3PNL - chains A and B; structure by X-ray diffraction, 2.20 A resolution.

Chain A:
Protein: PTS-dependent dihydroxyacetone kinase, dihydroxyacetone-binding subunit dhaK
Source organism: Escherichia coli
Notes: EC 2.7.-.-
UniProtKB: P76015 (DHAK_ECOLI); numbering as in UniProt (aligned over 2-356)
Amino-acid sequence (357 residues; numbered 0 to 356; the number before each row is that of its first residue; numbering starts at 0):
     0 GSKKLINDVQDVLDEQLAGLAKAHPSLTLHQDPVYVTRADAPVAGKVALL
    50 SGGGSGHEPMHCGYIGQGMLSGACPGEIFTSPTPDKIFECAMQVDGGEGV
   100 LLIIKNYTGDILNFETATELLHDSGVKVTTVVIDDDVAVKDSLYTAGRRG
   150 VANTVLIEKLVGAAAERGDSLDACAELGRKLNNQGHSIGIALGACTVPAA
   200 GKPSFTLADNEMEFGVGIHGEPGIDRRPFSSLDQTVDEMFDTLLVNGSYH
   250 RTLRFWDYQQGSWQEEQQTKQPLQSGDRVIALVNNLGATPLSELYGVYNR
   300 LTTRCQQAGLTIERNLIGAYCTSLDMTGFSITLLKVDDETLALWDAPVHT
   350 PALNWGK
Disordered / not traced: 0
Sequence notes: expression tag (0-1)
Glycans and other covalent adducts: glycerol (GOL) linked to His218
Metal / ion sites: Mg2+: Phe78 (together with ADP) (shared with Asp35(B), Asp37(B) of chain B)
Curated features (UniProtKB/Swiss-Prot):
  - active site: His56 (Proton acceptor), His218 (Tele-hemiaminal-histidine intermediate)
  - binding site (dihydroxyacetone): Gly53 to His56, Lys104, Asp109
  - mutagenesis: His56 (H56A/N: Shows a moderate decrease in the catalytic efficiency but at least a 40- to 300-fold increase in affinity for dihydroxyacetone), Asp109 (D109A/N: Loss of kinase activity), His218 (H218A/K: Loss of kinase activity)
From the paper describing this entry:
  - conformationally variable residues (loop rearrangement, order/disorder transition): Lys2 to Gln9, Leu142, Tyr143, Pro221
  - self-association interface (contacts with another copy of this molecule): Lys2 to Gln9
  - binding site for the ligand ADP: Thr107
  - Mg2+ coordination: Phe78
  - mutagenesis - H56A, H56N, D109A, D109N, H218K: unchanged binding to PTS-dependent dihydroxyacetone kinase, ADP-binding subunit dhaL (chain B)
  - mutagenesis - H56A, H56N: decreased catalytic activity
  - mutagenesis - H56A (Kd 302 uM), H56N (Kd 2.2 mM): decreased binding to Dha
  - mutagenesis - D109A, D109N, H218K: abolished catalytic activity
  - catalytic residues: His56, His218 (proposed by the authors, not directly observed)
  - catalytic residues: Asp109

Chain B:
Protein: PTS-dependent dihydroxyacetone kinase, ADP-binding subunit dhaL
Source organism: Escherichia coli
Notes: EC 2.7.-.-
UniProtKB: P76014 (DHAL_ECOLI); residue numbers follow UniProt; this construct covers 2-210
Amino-acid sequence (211 residues; each row starts with the number of its first residue; numbering starts at 0):
     0 GSSLSRTQIVNWLTRCGDIFSTESEYLTGLDREIGDADHGLNMNRGFSKV
    50 VEKLPAIADKDIGFILKNTGMTLLSSVGGASGPLFGTFFIRAAQATQARQ
   100 SLTLEELYQMFRDGADGVISRGKAEPGDKTMCDVWVPVVESLRQSSEQNL
   150 SVPVALEAASSIAESAAQSTITMQARKGRASYLGERSIGHQDPGATSVMF
   200 MMQMLALAAKE
Sequence notes: expression tag (0-1)
Metal / ion sites: Mg2+ site 1: Asp30, Asp35, Asp37 (together with ADP); Mg2+ site 2: Asp35, Asp37 (together with ADP) (shared with Phe78(A) of chain A)
Residues lining bound ligands: ADP (adenosine-5'-diphosphate): Asp30, Asp35, Asp37, His38, Asn41, Gly78, Ala79, Ser80, Leu83, Val117, Gly121, Ala123, Thr129, Met130, Cys131, Lys176, Gly177, Arg178, Asp191, Pro192, Gly193, Ala194
Curated features (UniProtKB/Swiss-Prot):
  - binding site (Mg(2+)): Asp30, Asp35, Asp37
  - binding site (ADP): His38 to Asn41, Ala79, Ser80, Gly121, Met130, Arg178, Asp191 to Gly193
From the paper describing this entry:
  - catalytic residues: Arg178 (proposed by the authors, not directly observed)
  - binding site for ADP: Val117, Ala123

How chain A and chain B interact:
Pairs across the interface (57; chain A residue first):
  Glu76(A) - Arg44(B)
  Phe78(A) - Asp35(B)
  Phe78(A) - Asp37(B)
  Thr79(A) - Asp37(B)  hydrogen bond
  Thr79(A) - Asn41(B)
  Thr79(A) - Arg44(B)
  Thr79(A) - Val76(B)
  Thr79(A) - Gly77(B)
  Thr79(A) - Gly78(B)
  Ser80(A) - Gly77(B)
  Ser80(A) - Gly78(B)  hydrogen bond (backbone-backbone)
  Thr82(A) - Leu73(B)
  Thr82(A) - Ser74(B)  hydrogen bond (side chain-backbone)
  Thr82(A) - Ser75(B)
  Thr82(A) - Gly77(B)
  Pro83(A) - Leu73(B)  hydrophobic
  Asp84(A) - Ser74(B)
  Lys85(A) - Ser74(B)
  Asn105(A) - Tyr181(B)
  Tyr106(A) - Arg178(B)
  Tyr106(A) - Tyr181(B)
  Thr107(A) - Ala79(B)
  Thr107(A) - Gly177(B)
  Gly108(A) - Gly78(B)
  Gly108(A) - Ala79(B)
  Leu111(A) - Pro82(B)  hydrophobic
  Leu111(A) - Leu83(B)  hydrophobic
  Leu111(A) - Arg120(B)  hydrogen bond (backbone-side chain)
  Asn112(A) - Gly78(B)  hydrogen bond (side chain-backbone)
  Asn112(A) - Pro82(B)
  Thr115(A) - Arg120(B)  hydrogen bond
  Val138(A) - Tyr181(B)  hydrophobic
  Tyr143(A) - Ala174(B)
  Tyr143(A) - Arg175(B)
  Thr144(A) - Arg175(B)
  Thr144(A) - Ser180(B)
  Ala145(A) - Arg175(B)
  Ala145(A) - Gly177(B)
  Ala145(A) - Ser180(B)  hydrogen bond (backbone-side chain)
  Gly146(A) - Tyr181(B)
  Arg148(A) - Tyr181(B)
  Ala199(A) - Arg31(B)
  Lys201(A) - Arg31(B)
  Ser203(A) - Arg31(B)
  Glu212(A) - Arg185(B)  salt bridge
  His218(A) - Asp35(B)
  His218(A) - Arg178(B)  hydrogen bond
  Glu220(A) - Gly34(B)
  Glu220(A) - Arg178(B)  salt bridge
  Glu220(A) - Tyr181(B)
  Pro221(A) - Leu182(B)
  Pro221(A) - Arg185(B)
  Gly222(A) - Arg185(B)  hydrogen bond (backbone-side chain)
  Ile223(A) - Tyr181(B)
  Ile223(A) - Arg185(B)
  Asp224(A) - Arg185(B)
  Arg225(A) - Arg185(B)
Interface residues without a listed pair, chain A (35 interface residues in all): Ile77, Ala198, Pro202
Interface residues without a listed pair, chain B (27 interface residues in all): Glu32, Leu40, Lys176
From the paper, about this interface:
  - specific contacts: Asn105(A)-Tyr181(B) (water-mediated contact), Leu182(B)-Pro221(A)
  - interface residues, chain B: Arg175(B), Leu182(B)
  - hot spots on chain B (mutagenesis) - R178E: abolished binding to PTS-dependent dihydroxyacetone kinase, dihydroxyacetone-binding subunit dhaK (chain A)

Summary:
Chain A and chain B form an interface of 35 and 27 residues respectively, with 9 hydrogen bonds and 2 salt
bridges. Among the polar pairs are Glu212(A)-Arg185(B), Glu220(A)-Arg178(B) and Thr79(A)-Asp37(B). The paper
describes a water-mediated contact between Asn105(A) and Tyr181(B); a contact between Leu182(B) and Pro221(A).
From the paper: catalytic residues His56(A), His218(A) and Arg178(B) among others; D109A, D109N and H218K of
chain A abolish catalytic activity; 6 substitutions were tested in all.
Chain A is PTS-dependent dihydroxyacetone kinase, dihydroxyacetone-binding subunit dhaK and chain B is
PTS-dependent dihydroxyacetone kinase, ADP-binding subunit dhaL, both from Escherichia coli; the structure,
Crystal Structure of E.coli Dha kinase DhaK-DhaL complex, was determined by X-ray diffraction together with
3PNK, 3PNM, 3PNO and 3PNQ from the same study.
